9GE6 - chains B and C of the 3 polymer chains in the assembly; structure by electron microscopy, 4.05 A resolution (low resolution: residue-level contacts below are approximate; hydrogen-bond / salt-bridge calls are withheld).

[Chain B (and C)]
Protein: Uncharacterized ABC transporter ATP-binding protein YbbA
Organism: Escherichia coli K-12
Notes: chain C of this document is another copy of the same molecule, construct and numbering; everything in this record applies to it too
Reference sequence: P0A9T8 (YBBA_ECOLI); numbering as in UniProt (aligned over 1-228)
Sequence (242 residues; numbered -13 to 228; the number before each row is that of its first residue; numbers below 1 keep their minus sign (Met-13 is residue -13)):
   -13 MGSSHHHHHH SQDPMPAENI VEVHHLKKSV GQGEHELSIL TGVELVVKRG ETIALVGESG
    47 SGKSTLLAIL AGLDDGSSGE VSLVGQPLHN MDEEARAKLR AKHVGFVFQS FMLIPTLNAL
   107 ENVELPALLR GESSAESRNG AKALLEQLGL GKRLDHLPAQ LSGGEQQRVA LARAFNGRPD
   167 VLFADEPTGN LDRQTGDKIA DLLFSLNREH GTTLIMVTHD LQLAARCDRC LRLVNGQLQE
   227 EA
Disordered / not traced: -13 to 3, 228
Construct notes: initiating methionine (-13); expression tag (-12 to 0)
Curated features (UniProtKB/Swiss-Prot):
  - binding site (ATP): Gly43 to Ser50

[Interface between chain B and chain C]
Residue-residue contacts - 10 pairs, chain B then chain C:
  Arg139(B) - Gln18(C)
  Glu151(B) - His21(C)
  Leu177(B) - Gly46(C)
  Asp178(B) - Leu23(C)
  Asp178(B) - Gly46(C)
  Arg179(B) - Glu44(C)
  Arg179(B) - Ser45(C)
  Arg179(B) - Gly46(C)
  Arg179(B) - Ser47(C)
  Gln180(B) - Leu23(C)
Interface residues without a listed pair, chain B (9 interface residues in all): Ser148, Arg154, His205

[In short]
9 residues of chain B and 7 residues of chain C are in contact. From UniProt: 8 ATP-binding residues on chain
B.
Both chains are Uncharacterized ABC transporter ATP-binding protein YbbA (Escherichia coli K-12). Entry 9GE6
(Structure of E. coli YbbAP) was determined by electron microscopy (same publication as 9GE7 and 9GE8).
